Entry 8G94 (electron microscopy, 3.15 A resolution); this record covers chains C and D of the 7 polymer chains in the assembly.

# Chain C
Name: Guanine nucleotide-binding protein G(I)/G(S)/G(T) subunit beta-1
From: Homo sapiens
Reference sequence: P62873 (GBB1_HUMAN); numbering as in UniProt (aligned over 2-340)
Sequence (345 residues; row label = number of the first residue in the row; numbers below 1 keep their minus sign (Gly-4 is residue -4)):
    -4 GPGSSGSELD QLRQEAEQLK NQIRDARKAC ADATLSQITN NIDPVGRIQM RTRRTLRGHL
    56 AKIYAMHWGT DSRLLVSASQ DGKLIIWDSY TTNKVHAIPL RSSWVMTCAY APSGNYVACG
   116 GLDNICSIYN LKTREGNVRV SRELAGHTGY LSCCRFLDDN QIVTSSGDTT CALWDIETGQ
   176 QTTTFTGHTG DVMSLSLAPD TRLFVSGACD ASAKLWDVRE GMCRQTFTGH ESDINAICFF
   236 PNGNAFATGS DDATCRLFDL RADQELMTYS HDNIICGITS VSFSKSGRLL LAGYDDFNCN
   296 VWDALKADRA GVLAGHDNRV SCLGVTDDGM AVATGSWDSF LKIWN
Not modelled in the structure: -4 to 3
Construct notes: expression tag (-4 to 1)
Curated features (UniProtKB/Swiss-Prot):
  - modified residue: Ser2 (N-acetylserine), His266 (Phosphohistidine)
  - natural variant: Leu30 (L30F: In MRD42; uncertain significance), Arg52 (R52G: In MRD42), Gly64 (G64V: In MRD42), Asp76 (D76E: In MRD42; D76G: In MRD42), Gly77 (G77S: In MRD42), Lys78 (K78R: In MRD42), Ile80 (I80N: In MRD42; I80T: In MRD42), His91 (H91R: In MRD42; uncertain significance), Ala92 (A92T: In MRD42), Pro94 (P94S: In MRD42), Leu95 (L95P: In MRD42), Arg96 (R96L: In MRD42), 5 further natural variant entries in UniProt

# Chain D
Name: Guanine nucleotide-binding protein G(I)/G(S)/G(O) subunit gamma-2
From: Homo sapiens
Reference sequence: P59768 (GBG2_HUMAN); residue numbers follow UniProt; this construct covers 1-71
Sequence (71 residues; each row starts with the number of its first residue):
     1 MASNNTASIA QARKLVEQLK MEANIDRIKV SKAAADLMAY CEAHAKEDPL LTPVPASENP
    61 FREKKFFCAI L
Not modelled in the structure: 1-4, 63-71
Curated features (UniProtKB/Swiss-Prot):
  - modified residue: Ala2 (N-acetylalanine), Cys68 (Cysteine methyl ester)
  - lipidation: Cys68 (S-geranylgeranyl cysteine)

# Chain C / chain D interface
Contacting residue pairs - 83 pairs, chain C then chain D:
  Leu7(C) with Ile9(D); Ala12(D), hydrophobic; Arg13(D); Val16(D)
  Glu10(C) with Val16(D); Lys20(D), salt bridge
  Ala11(C) with Leu19(D)
  Leu14(C) with Val16(D); Leu19(D); Lys20(D)
  Lys15(C) with Leu19(D)
  Gln17(C) with Ala23(D)
  Ile18(C) with Ala23(D), hydrophobic; Arg27(D)
  Ala21(C) with Arg27(D)
  Ala24(C) with Lys29(D)
  Cys25(C) with Ile28(D); Lys29(D); Val30(D), hydrogen bond (backbone-backbone)
  Ala26(C) with Val30(D), hydrophobic
  Asp27(C) with Lys29(D); Val30(D); Ser31(D), hydrogen bond
  Ala28(C) with Val30(D)
  Leu30(C) with Ala34(D), hydrophobic
  Ile33(C) with Ser31(D); Ala34(D), hydrophobic
  Ile37(C) with Met38(D), hydrophobic
  Val40(C) with Leu51(D), hydrophobic
  Ile43(C) with Leu50(D); Leu51(D)
  Met45(C) with Leu50(D), hydrophobic
  Arg48(C) with Phe61(D)
  Arg49(C) with Phe61(D), hydrogen bond (side chain-backbone)
  Ser84(C) with Phe61(D)
  Tyr85(C) with Pro60(D); Phe61(D), hydrophobic
  Cys218(C) with Gln18(D), hydrogen bond (backbone-side chain); Glu22(D)
  Arg219(C) with Glu22(D); Ile25(D)
  Gln220(C) with Ile25(D)
  Thr221(C) with Glu22(D), hydrogen bond
  Phe235(C) with Leu37(D), hydrophobic; Tyr40(D), hydrophobic; Cys41(D), hydrophobic
  Pro236(C) with Tyr40(D)
  Asn237(C) with Tyr40(D)
  Asp254(C) with Ala33(D)
  Arg256(C) with Asp26(D); Arg27(D); Ile28(D); Asp36(D), salt bridge
  Ala257(C) with Ile28(D)
  Asp258(C) with Arg27(D), salt bridge
  Gln259(C) with Val30(D)
  Leu261(C) with Val30(D), hydrophobic; Leu37(D), hydrophobic
  Ser279(C) with Asp48(D), hydrogen bond; Leu50(D)
  Lys280(C) with Glu47(D); Asp48(D)
  Ser281(C) with Tyr40(D); Cys41(D); His44(D); Asp48(D), hydrogen bond
  Gly282(C) with Cys41(D)
  Arg283(C) with Cys41(D); Glu42(D), salt bridge; Leu51(D)
  Leu284(C) with Leu51(D), hydrophobic
  Leu300(C) with Cys41(D), hydrophobic
  Asp323(C) with Pro49(D)
  Gly324(C) with Pro49(D); Leu50(D)
  Met325(C) with Pro49(D), hydrophobic; Pro60(D)
  Ala326(C) with Phe61(D), hydrophobic
  Val327(C) with Leu50(D), hydrophobic
  Ile338(C) with Phe61(D), hydrophobic
  Asn340(C) with Leu50(D); Asn59(D); Phe61(D)
Other interface residues (no listed pair), chain C (61 interface residues in all): Leu4, Arg22, Thr34, Trp63, Lys209, Met217, Asn239, Ala240, Leu252, Val320, Trp339
Other interface residues (no listed pair), chain D (39 interface residues in all): Ser8, Met21, Ala35, Ala45, Val54, Arg62

# Overview
The interface between chain C and chain D involves 61 residues on one side and 39 on the other, with 7
hydrogen bonds and 4 salt bridges. Among the polar pairs are Glu10(C)-Lys20(D), Arg256(C)-Asp36(D) and
Asp258(C)-Arg27(D).
Here chain C is Guanine nucleotide-binding protein G(I)/G(S)/G(T) subunit beta-1 and chain D is Guanine
nucleotide-binding protein G(I)/G(S)/G(O) subunit gamma-2, both from Homo sapiens. Entry 8G94 (Structure of
CD69-bound S1PR1 coupled to heterotrimeric Gi) was determined by electron microscopy.
